4TQ0 - chains A and B; structure by X-ray diffraction, 2.70 A resolution.

Chain A:
Protein: Autophagy protein 5
Source organism: Homo sapiens
UniProt: Q9H1Y0 (ATG5_HUMAN); residues 1-275 here = UniProt positions 1-275
Amino-acid sequence (289 residues; numbered -13 to 275; the number before each row is that of its first residue; numbers below 1 keep their minus sign (Met-13 is residue -13)):
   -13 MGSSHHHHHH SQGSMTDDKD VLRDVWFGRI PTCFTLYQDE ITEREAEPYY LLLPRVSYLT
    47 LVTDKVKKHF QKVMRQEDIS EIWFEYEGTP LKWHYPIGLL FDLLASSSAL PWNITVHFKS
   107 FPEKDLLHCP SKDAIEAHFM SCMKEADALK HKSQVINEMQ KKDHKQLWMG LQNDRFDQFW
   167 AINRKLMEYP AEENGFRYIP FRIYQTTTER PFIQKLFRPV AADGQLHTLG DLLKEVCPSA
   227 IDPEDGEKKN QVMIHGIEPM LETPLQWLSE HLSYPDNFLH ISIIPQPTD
Not modelled in the structure: -13 to 3, 25-30, 61-66, 108-114, 228-234, 274-275
Sequence notes: expression tag (-13 to 0)

Chain B:
Protein: Autophagy-related protein 16-1
Source organism: Homo sapiens
UniProt: Q676U5 (A16L1_HUMAN); numbering as in UniProt (aligned over 1-69)
Amino-acid sequence (69 residues; each row starts with the number of its first residue):
     1 MSSGLRAADF PRWKRHISEQ LRRRDRLQRQ AFEEIILQYN KLLEKSDLHS VLAQKLQAEK
    61 HDVPNRHEI
Not modelled in the structure: 1-9, 50-69
UniProt features mapped onto this chain:
  - region: Trp13 to Leu43 (Interaction with ATG5)
  - mutagenesis: Ile17 (I17W: Abolishes interaction with ATG5), Leu21 (L21W: Abolishes interaction with ATG5), Arg24 (R24D: Abolishes interaction with ATG5), Phe32 to Ile36 (In FII mutant; abolished binding to membranes and lipidation to ATG8 family proteins), Ile36 (I36W: Reduces interaction with ATG5)
Reported in the primary citation:
  - self-association interface (contacts with another copy of this molecule): Ala31, Phe32, Ile35, Leu42, Leu43

Interface between chain A and chain B:
Residue-residue contacts (39):
  Asp4(A) with Lys14(B), salt bridge
  Val7(A) with Ser18(B)
  Asp10(A) with Arg24(B), hydrogen bond (backbone-side chain)
  Phe13(A) with Arg29(B), hydrogen bond (backbone-side chain)
  Gly14(A) with Arg24(B)
  Arg15(A) with Gln28(B); Arg29(B)
  Pro17(A) with Gln28(B); Phe32(B), hydrophobic
  Glu33(A) with Tyr39(B); Leu43(B); Ser46(B)
  Pro34(A) with Tyr39(B), hydrogen bond (backbone-side chain)
  Tyr35(A) with Asn40(B); Leu43(B), hydrophobic
  Tyr36(A) with Ile36(B); Tyr39(B), hydrophobic; Asn40(B), hydrogen bond (backbone-side chain)
  Leu38(A) with Glu33(B); Ile36(B), hydrophobic
  Arg41(A) with Arg24(B); Gln28(B), hydrogen bond
  His55(A) with Leu43(B)
  Leu96(A) with Gln28(B)
  His241(A) with Arg24(B), hydrogen bond (backbone-side chain)
  Ile243(A) with Gln20(B); Leu21(B), hydrophobic
  Glu244(A) with His16(B), hydrogen bond (backbone-side chain)
  Pro245(A) with His16(B)
  Met246(A) with Arg12(B); Trp13(B), hydrophobic; His16(B)
  Glu248(A) with Arg12(B), salt bridge; Trp13(B)
  Thr249(A) with Trp13(B)
  Pro250(A) with Trp13(B), hydrophobic
  Trp253(A) with Trp13(B), hydrophobic; Lys14(B); Ile17(B), hydrophobic
Also at the interface, not in a pair above, chain A (31 interface residues in all): Val11, Leu37, Phe87, Pro97, Gly242, Leu254, Leu258
Also at the interface, not in a pair above, chain B (21 interface residues in all): Arg22, Asp25, Leu27
The authors on this interface:
  - pairs named by the authors: Asp10(A)-Arg24(B) (backbone contact), Arg41(A)-Gln28(B) (hydrogen bond), His241(A)-Arg24(B) (backbone contact), Thr249(A)-Trp13(B) (hydrophobic contact), Pro250(A)-Trp13(B) (hydrophobic contact), Trp253(A)-Trp13(B) (hydrophobic contact)
  - interface residues, chain A: Val7(A), Pro17(A), Tyr36(A), His55(A), Ile243(A), Pro245(A), Leu258(A)
  - interface residues, chain B: Ile17(B), Leu21(B), Phe32(B), Ile36(B), Tyr39(B), Leu43(B)
  - hot spots on chain B (mutagenesis) - I17W, L21W, R24D: abolished binding to Autophagy protein 5 (chain A)
  - hot spots on chain B (mutagenesis) - I36W: decreased binding to Autophagy protein 5 (chain A)

Summary:
The interface between chain A and chain B involves 31 residues on one side and 21 on the other, with 7
hydrogen bonds and 2 salt bridges. Polar contacts include Asp4(A)-Lys14(B), Glu248(A)-Arg12(B) and
Asp10(A)-Arg24(B). The authors report backbone contacts between Asp10(A) and Arg24(B) and His241(A) and
Arg24(B); a hydrogen bond between Arg41(A) and Gln28(B); hydrophobic contacts between Thr249(A) and Trp13(B),
Pro250(A) and Trp13(B) and Trp253(A) and Trp13(B). The paper reports that I17W, L21W and R24D of chain B
abolish binding to Autophagy protein 5 (chain A); interface residues Val7(A), Pro17(A) and Ile17(B) among
others.
Here chain A is Autophagy protein 5 and chain B is Autophagy-related protein 16-1, both from Homo sapiens.
Entry 4TQ0 (Crystal structure of human ATG5-ATG16N69) was determined by X-ray diffraction (same publication as
4TQ1).
